4A2F - chain A; structure by X-ray diffraction, 1.90 A resolution.

== Chain A ==
Molecule: Laccase
Source organism: Coriolopsis gallica
Notes: EC 1.10.3.2
Reference sequence: Q1W6B1 (Q1W6B1_9APHY); residues 22-517 here = UniProt positions 22-517
Chain sequence (497 residues; row label = number of the first residue in the row; X marks 1 residue of unknown identity (built as UNK)):
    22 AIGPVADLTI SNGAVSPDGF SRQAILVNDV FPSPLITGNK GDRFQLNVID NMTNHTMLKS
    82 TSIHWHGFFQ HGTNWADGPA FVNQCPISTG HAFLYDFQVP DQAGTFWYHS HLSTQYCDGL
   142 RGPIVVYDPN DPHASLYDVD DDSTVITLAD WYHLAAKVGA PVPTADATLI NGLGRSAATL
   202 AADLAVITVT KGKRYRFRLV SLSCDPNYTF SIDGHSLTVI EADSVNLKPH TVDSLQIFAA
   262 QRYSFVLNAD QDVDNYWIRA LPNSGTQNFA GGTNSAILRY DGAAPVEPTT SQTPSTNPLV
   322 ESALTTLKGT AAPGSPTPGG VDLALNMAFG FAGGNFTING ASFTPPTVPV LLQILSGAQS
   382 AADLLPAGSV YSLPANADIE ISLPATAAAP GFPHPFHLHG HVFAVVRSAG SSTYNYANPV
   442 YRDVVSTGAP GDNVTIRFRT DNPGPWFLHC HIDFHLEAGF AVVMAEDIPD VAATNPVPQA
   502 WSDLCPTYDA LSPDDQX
Unresolved in the structure: 518
Cystine bridges: Cys106-Cys506, Cys138-Cys225
Covalent attachments: N-acetylglucosamine (NAG) linked to Asn75, Asn454
Differences from the reference sequence: conflict Asp39 (Tyr in Q1W6B1), Asn151 (Gln in Q1W6B1), Ala155 (Lys in Q1W6B1), 23 further conflict positions vs the reference (Q1W6B1) not listed; expression tag (518)
Bound ions: Cu ion site 1: His87, His130, His472; Cu ion site 2: His132, His420, His470; Cu ion site 3: His415, Cys471, His476

== Summary ==
Covalently linked N-acetylglucosamine: at Asn75 and Asn454. His87, His130 and His472 coordinate Cu ion site 1.
His132, His420 and His470 form the Cu ion site 2.
Chain A is Laccase (Coriolopsis gallica); the structure, Coriolopsis gallica laccase collected at 12.65 keV,
was determined by X-ray diffraction (same publication as 4A2G, 4A2D, 4A2E and 4A2H).
